5ZJE - chains B and D of the 4 polymer chains in the assembly; structure by X-ray diffraction, 2.93 A resolution.

# Chain B (and D)
Protein: L-lactate dehydrogenase A chain
Source organism: Homo sapiens
Notes: EC 1.1.1.27; chain D of this document is another copy of the same molecule, construct and numbering; everything in this record applies to it too
UniProt: P00338 (LDHA_HUMAN); residues 1-331 here correspond to UniProt positions 2-332 (UniProt number = residue number + 1)
Sequence (337 residues; each row starts with the number of its first residue; numbers below 1 keep their minus sign (His-5 is residue -5)):
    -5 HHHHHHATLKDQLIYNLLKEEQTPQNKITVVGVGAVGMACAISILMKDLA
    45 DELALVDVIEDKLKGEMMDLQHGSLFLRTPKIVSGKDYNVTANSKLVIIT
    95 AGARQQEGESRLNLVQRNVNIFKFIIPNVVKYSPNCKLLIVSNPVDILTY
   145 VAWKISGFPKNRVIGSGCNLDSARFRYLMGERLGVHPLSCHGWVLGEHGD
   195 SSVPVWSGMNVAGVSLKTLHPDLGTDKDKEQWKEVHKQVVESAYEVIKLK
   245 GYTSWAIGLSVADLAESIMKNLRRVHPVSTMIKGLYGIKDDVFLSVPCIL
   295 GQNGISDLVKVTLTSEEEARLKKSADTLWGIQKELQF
Not modelled in the structure: -5 to 0
Construct notes: expression tag (-5 to 0)
Curated features (UniProtKB/Swiss-Prot):
  - active site: His192 (Proton acceptor)
  - binding site (NAD(+)): Arg98, Asn137
  - binding site (substrate): Arg105, Asn137, Arg168, Thr247
  - modified residue: Ala1 (N-acetylalanine), Lys4 (N6-acetyllysine), Tyr9 (Phosphotyrosine), Lys13 (N6-acetyllysine), Thr17 (Phosphothreonine), Lys56 (N6-acetyllysine), Lys80 (N6-acetyllysine), Lys117 (N6-acetyllysine), Lys125 (N6-acetyllysine), Lys223 (N6-acetyllysine), Lys231 (N6-acetyllysine), Tyr238 (Phosphotyrosine), Lys242 (N6-acetyllysine), Thr308 (Phosphothreonine), Ser309 (Phosphoserine), Lys317 (N6-acetyllysine), Thr321 (Phosphothreonine)
  - cross-link: Lys56 (Glycyl lysine isopeptide (Lys-Gly) (interchain with G-Cter in SUMO2))
From the paper describing this entry:
  - binding site for malonate ion: Arg105, Asn137, Arg168, His192, Thr247

# Chain B / chain D interface
Contacting residue pairs (31; chain B residue first):
  Gly178(B) with Arg267(D), hydrogen bond (backbone-side chain)
  Val179(B) with Arg267(D); Val269(D), hydrophobic; Ile293(D), hydrophobic
  His180(B) with Leu266(D); Arg267(D), hydrogen bond (backbone-backbone)
  Leu182(B) with Arg268(D)
  Ser183(B) with Arg268(D); Val269(D), hydrogen bond (side chain-backbone)
  His185(B) with His185(D)
  Trp187(B) with Ala206(D), hydrogen bond (side chain-backbone); Gly207(D)
  Gly202(B) with Gly207(D)
  Ala206(B) with Trp187(D), hydrogen bond (backbone-side chain); Val269(D), hydrophobic; Pro291(D), hydrophobic; Val303(D), hydrophobic
  Gly207(B) with Trp187(D); Gly202(D)
  Val208(B) with Val305(D), hydrophobic
  Leu266(B) with His180(D)
  Arg267(B) with Gly178(D), hydrogen bond (side chain-backbone); Val179(D); His180(D), hydrogen bond (backbone-backbone)
  Arg268(B) with Ser183(D)
  Val269(B) with Val179(D), hydrophobic; Ser183(D), hydrogen bond (backbone-side chain)
  Pro291(B) with Ala206(D), hydrophobic
  Val303(B) with Ala206(D), hydrophobic
  Val305(B) with Val208(D), hydrophobic
  Thr306(B) with Leu213(D)
Also at the interface, not in a pair above, chain B (23 interface residues in all): Asn204, Val205, Leu213, Ile293
Also at the interface, not in a pair above, chain D (24 interface residues in all): Leu182, Asn204, Val205, Lys304, Thr306

# Summary
The interface between chain B and chain D involves 23 residues on one side and 24 on the other; the contacts
include 8 hydrogen bonds. Polar pairs include Gly178(B)-Arg267(D), Ser183(B)-Val269(D) and
Trp187(B)-Ala206(D). The paper reports a binding site for malonate ion at Arg105(B), Asn137(B) and Arg168(B)
among others.
Chain B and chain D are both L-lactate dehydrogenase A chain (Homo sapiens); the structure, LDHA-mla, was
determined by X-ray diffraction (same publication as 5ZJD and 5ZJF).
